Entry 7AC4 (X-ray diffraction, 1.46 A resolution); this record covers chains A and B.

== Chain A ==
Name: Insulin
Source organism: Sus scrofa
UniProtKB: P01315 (INS_PIG); residues 1-21 here correspond to UniProt positions 88-108 (UniProt number = residue number + 87)
Amino-acid sequence (21 residues; row label = number of the first residue in the row):
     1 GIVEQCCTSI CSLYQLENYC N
Disulfide bonds: C6-C11

== Chain B ==
Name: Insulin
Source organism: Sus scrofa
UniProtKB: P01315 (INS_PIG); residues 1-30 here correspond to UniProt positions 25-54 (UniProt number = residue number + 24)
Amino-acid sequence (30 residues; row label = number of the first residue in the row):
     1 FVNQHLCGSH LVEALYLVCG ERGFFYTPKA
Residues lining bound ligands: r-1,2-propanediol (PGR): C7, G8, S9, H10

== How chain A and chain B interact ==
Pairs across the interface (42):
  G1(A) - A30(B)
  I2(A) - L11(B)  hydrophobic
  I2(A) - L15(B)  hydrophobic
  V3(A) - P28(B)  hydrophobic
  C6(A) - Q4(B)
  C6(A) - H5(B)
  C6(A) - L6(B)  hydrogen bond (backbone-backbone)
  C6(A) - L11(B)  hydrophobic
  C7(A) - H5(B)
  C7(A) - L6(B)  hydrogen bond (backbone-backbone)
  C7(A) - C7(B)  disulfide
  T8(A) - H5(B)
  S9(A) - H5(B)
  I10(A) - N3(B)
  I10(A) - Q4(B)
  I10(A) - H5(B)
  C11(A) - V2(B)
  C11(A) - N3(B)
  C11(A) - Q4(B)  hydrogen bond (backbone-backbone)
  C11(A) - L6(B)  hydrophobic
  S12(A) - V2(B)
  S12(A) - N3(B)
  L13(A) - V2(B)
  L13(A) - V18(B)  hydrophobic
  L16(A) - V2(B)  hydrophobic
  L16(A) - L11(B)  hydrophobic
  L16(A) - A14(B)  hydrophobic
  L16(A) - L15(B)  hydrophobic
  E17(A) - V18(B)
  E17(A) - R22(B)  salt bridge
  N18(A) - F25(B)
  Y19(A) - L15(B)  hydrophobic
  Y19(A) - F24(B)
  Y19(A) - F25(B)  hydrogen bond (backbone-backbone)
  C20(A) - C19(B)  disulfide
  C20(A) - R22(B)
  C20(A) - G23(B)
  C20(A) - F24(B)  hydrophobic
  N21(A) - R22(B)  hydrogen bond (side chain-backbone)
  N21(A) - G23(B)  hydrogen bond (backbone-backbone)
  N21(A) - F24(B)
  N21(A) - F25(B)
Also at the interface, not in a pair above, chain A (18 interface residues in all): E4
Also at the interface, not in a pair above, chain B (19 interface residues in all): Y26, T27
Inter-chain disulfides: C7(A)-C7(B), C20(A)-C19(B)

== In short ==
The interface between chain A and chain B involves 18 residues on one side and 19 on the other, with 2
disulfide bonds, 6 hydrogen bonds and 1 salt bridge. Polar contacts include E17(A)-R22(B), N21(A)-R22(B) and
C6(A)-L6(B). Bound to chain B: r-1,2-propanediol.
Chain A is Insulin and chain B is Insulin, both from Sus scrofa; the structure, Structure of insulin collected
by rotation serial crystallography on a COC membrane at a synchrotron source, was determined by X-ray
diffraction, deposited together with 7AC5.
